5GAI - chains K and X of the 27 polymer chains in the assembly; structure by electron microscopy, 10.50 A resolution (very low resolution: no residue pairs are listed; an interface is given only as per-side residue counts).

== Chain K ==
Molecule: Peptidoglycan hydrolase gp4
Organism: Enterobacteria phage P22
Reference sequence: P26746 (EXLYS_BPP22); residues 14-159 here correspond to UniProt positions 5-150 (UniProt number = residue number - 9)
Chain sequence (146 residues; each row starts with the number of its first residue):
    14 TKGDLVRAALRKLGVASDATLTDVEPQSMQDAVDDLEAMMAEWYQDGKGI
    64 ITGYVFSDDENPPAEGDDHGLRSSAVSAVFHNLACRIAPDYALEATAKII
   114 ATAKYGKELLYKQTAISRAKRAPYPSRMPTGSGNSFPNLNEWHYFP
Construct notes: engineered mutation Pro150 (Ala141 in P26746)

== Chain X ==
Molecule: Portal protein
Organism: Enterobacteria phage P22
Reference sequence: P26744 (PORTL_BPP22); aligned to UniProt positions 5-721 over residues 5-721 (the alignment contains insertions or deletions, so no single offset holds)
Chain sequence (721 residues; each row starts with the number of its first residue):
     5 ENRLESILSRFDADWTASDEARREAKNDLFFSRVSQWDDWLSQYTTLQYR
    55 GQFDVVRPVVRKLVSEMRQNPIDVLYRPKDGARPDAADVLMGMYRTDMRH
   105 NTAKIAVNIAVREQIEAGVGAWRLVTDYEDQSPTSNNQVIRREPIHSACS
   155 HVIWDSNSKLMDKSDARHCTVIHSMSQNGWEDFAEKYDLDADDIPSFQNP
   205 NDWVFPWLTQDTIQIAEFYEVVEKKETAFIYQDPVTGEPVSYFKRDIKDV
   255 IDDLADSGFIKIAERQIKRRRVYKSIITCTAVLKDKQLIAGEHIPIVPVF
   305 GEWGFVEDKEVYEGVVRLTKDGQRLRNMIMSFNADIVARTPKKKPFFWPE
   355 QIAGFEHMYDGNDDYPYYLLNRTDENSGDLPTQPLAYYENPEVPQANAYM
   405 LEAATSAVKEVATLGVDTEAVNGGQVAFDTVNQLNMRADLETYVFQDNLA
   455 TAMRRDGEIYQSIVNDIYDVPRNVTITLEDGSEKDVQLMAEVVDLATGEK
   505 QVLNDIRGRYECYTDVGPSFQSMKQQNRAEILELLGKTPQGTPEYQLLLL
   555 QYFTLLDGKGVEMMRDYANKQLIQMGVKKPETPEEQQWLVEAQQAKQGQQ
   605 DPAMVQAQGVLLQGQAELAKAQNQTLSLQIDAAKVEAQNQLNAARIAEIF
   655 NNMDLSKQSEFREFLKTVASFQQDRSEDARANAELLLKGDEQTHKQRMDI
   705 ANILQSQRQNQPSGSVAETPQ

== Chain K / chain X interface ==
At this resolution (10 A) residue pairs are not listed: 22 residues of chain K and 19 of chain X lie at the interface.

== Overview ==
22 residues of chain K and 19 residues of chain X are in contact.
Here chain K is Peptidoglycan hydrolase gp4 and chain X is Portal protein, both from Enterobacteria phage P22.
Entry 5GAI (Probabilistic Structural Models of Mature P22 Bacteriophage Portal, Hub, and Tailspike proteins)
was determined by electron microscopy.
